8S7X - chains H and I of the 11 polymer chains in the assembly; structure by electron microscopy, 2.78 A resolution.

# Chain H
Protein: Methanogenesis marker protein 7
Organism: Methanococcus maripaludis
UniProt: Q6M050 (Q6M050_METMP); residue numbers follow UniProt; this construct covers 1-304
Amino-acid sequence (304 residues; numbered 1 to 304; the number before each row is that of its first residue):
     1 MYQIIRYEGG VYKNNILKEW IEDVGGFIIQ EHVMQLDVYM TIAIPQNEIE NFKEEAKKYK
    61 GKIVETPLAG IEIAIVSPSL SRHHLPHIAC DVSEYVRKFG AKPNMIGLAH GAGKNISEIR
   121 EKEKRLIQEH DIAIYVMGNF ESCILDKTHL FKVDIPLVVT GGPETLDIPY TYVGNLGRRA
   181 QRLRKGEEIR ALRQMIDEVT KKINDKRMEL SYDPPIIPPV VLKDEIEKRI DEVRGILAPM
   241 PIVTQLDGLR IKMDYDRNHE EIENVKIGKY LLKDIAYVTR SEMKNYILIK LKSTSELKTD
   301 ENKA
Disordered / not traced: 297-304
Ion coordination: FeFe cofactor Fe: His84, Cys143
Small-molecule neighbours:
  - FeFe cofactor (S5Q), molecule 1: Pro78, His84, Gly111, Ala112, Gly113, Lys114, Met137, Gly138, Asn139, Phe140, Cys143, Ile144, Lys147, Arg178
  - FeFe cofactor (S5Q), molecule 2: Leu85, Pro86, Ala89, Cys90, Ser93, Arg97, Met105

# Chain I
Protein: Methyl-coenzyme M reductase operon protein C
Organism: Methanococcus maripaludis
UniProt: G0H3B1 (G0H3B1_METMI); residues 1-198 here = UniProt positions 1-198
Amino-acid sequence (234 residues; row label = number of the first residue in the row; numbers below 1 keep their minus sign (Met-35 is residue -35)):
   -35 MSAWSHPQFE KGGGSGGGSG GSAWSHPQFE KSAGSGMPVG RKEQIVDCRA VMGLGEGGGL
    25 AQRGTFAEGL RNDVVVVAMS PGRRHITKPV CEITYGIREA GIQTSVLVLD AGGGIPSDAP
    85 QGSLGSTFGL KPEEAKQVNR HKLCVIHFGN VKSHIIYKAR LFLKYVDIPT IIVCQTPVDM
   145 EDFAAIGIKT KNVMPLESKT EGKIVEIITG VIRGESAPQK KIDEIIESIK KHLG
Disordered / not traced: -35 to 4
Differences from the reference sequence: initiating methionine (-35); expression tag (-34 to 0)
Ion coordination: FeFe cofactor Fe site 1: Cys12, Cys55; FeFe cofactor Fe site 2: His49, His118
Small-molecule neighbours:
  - FeFe cofactor (S5Q), molecule 1: Val10, Cys12, Arg13, Leu24, Ala25, Ala31, Ile50, Thr51, Cys55, Thr58, Arg62, Val70
  - FeFe cofactor (S5Q), molecule 2: Met43, Arg48, His49, Gly76, Gly77, Gly78, Ile79, Phe112, Gly113, Asn114, Val115, His118, Ile119, Lys122, Arg177

# Chain H / chain I interface
Contacting residue pairs - 68 pairs, chain H then chain I:
  Arg6(H) - Met16(I)
  Gln30(H) - Ala14(I)
  His32(H) - Arg27(I)
  His32(H) - Gly28(I)  hydrogen bond (side chain-backbone)
  His32(H) - Thr29(I)
  Met34(H) - Val15(I)  hydrophobic
  Met34(H) - Gln26(I)
  Met34(H) - Arg27(I)
  Met34(H) - Asp74(I)
  Tyr39(H) - Met16(I)  hydrophobic
  Leu80(H) - Gln8(I)
  Leu80(H) - Val10(I)  hydrophobic
  Leu80(H) - Arg62(I)
  Ser81(H) - Glu63(I)
  Arg82(H) - Tyr59(I)
  Arg82(H) - Glu63(I)  salt bridge
  Arg82(H) - Gln183(I)  hydrogen bond
  Leu85(H) - Arg62(I)
  Pro86(H) - Tyr59(I)  hydrophobic
  His87(H) - Thr51(I)
  Cys90(H) - Leu24(I)
  Asp91(H) - Leu24(I)
  Ser93(H) - Cys12(I)
  Glu94(H) - Met16(I)
  Glu94(H) - Gly17(I)  hydrogen bond (side chain-backbone)
  Glu94(H) - Leu24(I)
  Arg97(H) - Arg13(I)  hydrogen bond (side chain-backbone)
  Arg97(H) - Val15(I)  hydrogen bond (side chain-backbone)
  Arg97(H) - Leu24(I)
  Lys98(H) - Met16(I)
  Lys98(H) - Gly19(I)
  Lys98(H) - Glu20(I)  salt bridge
  Lys102(H) - Cys12(I)  hydrogen bond (side chain-backbone)
  Pro103(H) - Cys12(I)
  Asn104(H) - Val10(I)
  Asn104(H) - Asp11(I)
  Met105(H) - Gln8(I)
  Met105(H) - Ile9(I)
  Met105(H) - Val10(I)  hydrogen bond (backbone-backbone)
  Met105(H) - Cys12(I)
  Ile106(H) - Ile9(I)  hydrophobic
  Gly107(H) - Glu7(I)
  Gly107(H) - Gln8(I)  hydrogen bond (backbone-backbone)
  Ala109(H) - Arg5(I)  hydrogen bond (backbone-side chain)
  Ala109(H) - Lys6(I)
  Ala109(H) - Glu7(I)
  His110(H) - Arg5(I)
  Lys122(H) - Glu7(I)
  Glu123(H) - Glu7(I)
  Leu126(H) - Ile9(I)  hydrophobic
  Arg182(H) - Glu20(I)  hydrogen bond (side chain-backbone)
  Arg182(H) - Gly22(I)  hydrogen bond (side chain-backbone)
  Arg182(H) - Leu24(I)
  Arg184(H) - Gly21(I)
  Leu237(H) - Phe30(I)
  Leu237(H) - Lys100(I)
  Leu237(H) - Gln101(I)  hydrogen bond (backbone-side chain)
  Leu237(H) - Arg104(I)
  Pro239(H) - Asp11(I)
  Pro239(H) - Cys12(I)
  Pro239(H) - Phe30(I)
  Lys252(H) - Asp11(I)  salt bridge
  Met283(H) - Asp11(I)
  Lys284(H) - Glu32(I)  salt bridge
  Lys284(H) - Leu34(I)
  Lys284(H) - Asn36(I)  hydrogen bond
  Lys284(H) - Arg104(I)
  Tyr286(H) - Glu32(I)  hydrogen bond
Other interface residues (no listed pair), chain H (42 interface residues in all): Glu8, Gln35, Ser79, Arg120, Ala238, Met240
Other interface residues (no listed pair), chain I (38 interface residues in all): Gly23, Ala31, Cys55

# Overview
42 residues of chain H and 38 residues of chain I are in contact, with 14 hydrogen bonds and 4 salt bridges.
Polar pairs include Arg82(H)-Glu63(I), Lys98(H)-Glu20(I) and Lys252(H)-Asp11(I). One FeFe cofactor molecule is
bound between chain H and chain I.
Chain H is Methanogenesis marker protein 7 and chain I is Methyl-coenzyme M reductase operon protein C, both
from Methanococcus maripaludis; the structure, Methyl-coenzyme M reductase activation complex without the A2
component, was determined by electron microscopy together with 8S7V and 9H1L from the same study.
